Entry 1H8T (X-ray diffraction, 2.90 A resolution); this record covers chains A and C of the 4 polymer chains in the assembly.

[Chain A]
Name: Echovirus 11 coat protein VP1
Organism: Echovirus 11
UniProt: P29813 (POLG_EC11G); residues 1-292 here correspond to UniProt positions 570-861 (UniProt number = residue number + 569)
Amino-acid sequence (292 residues; numbered 1 to 292; the number before each row is that of its first residue):
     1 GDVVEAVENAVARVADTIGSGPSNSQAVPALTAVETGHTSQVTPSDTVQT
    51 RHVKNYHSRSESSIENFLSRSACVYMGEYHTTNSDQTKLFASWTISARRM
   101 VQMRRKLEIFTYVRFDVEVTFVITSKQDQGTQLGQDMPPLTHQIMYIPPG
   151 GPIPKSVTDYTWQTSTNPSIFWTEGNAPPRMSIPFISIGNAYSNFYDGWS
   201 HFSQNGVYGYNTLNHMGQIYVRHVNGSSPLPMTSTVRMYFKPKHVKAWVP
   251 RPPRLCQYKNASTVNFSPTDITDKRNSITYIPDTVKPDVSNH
Unresolved in the structure: 291-292
Differences from the reference sequence: conflict Val48 (Met617 in P29813), Glu78 (Gly648 in P29813), Ser84 (Thr653 in P29813), Thr131 (Ser700 in P29813), Gln132 (Arg701 in P29813), Thr161 (Ala730 in P29813), Ser267 (Thr836 in P29813), Asp270 (Asn839 in P29813), Ile271 (Val840 in P29813), Asn276 (Thr845 in P29813), Thr279 (Asn848 in P29813), Asp283 (Glu852 in P29813), Val289 (Leu858 in P29813), His292 (Tyr861 in P29813)
Ligand contacts: 12-amino-dodecanoic acid (DOA): Ile95, Leu107, Val113, Phe115, Val117, Val119, Tyr146, Met181, Ile183, Ile186, Tyr192, Asn194, Tyr210, Met216, Ile219, Met238, Phe240

[Chain C]
Name: Echovirus 11 coat protein VP3
Organism: Echovirus 11
UniProt: P29813 (POLG_EC11G); residues 2001-2238 here correspond to UniProt positions 332-569 (UniProt number = residue number - 1669)
Amino-acid sequence (238 residues; numbered 2001 to 2238; the number before each row is that of its first residue):
  2001 GLPVINTPGSNQFLTSDDFQSPSAMPQFDVTPELNIPGEVQNLMEIAEVD
  2051 SVVPVNNVAGNLETMDIYRIPVQSGNHQSSQVFGFQVQPGLDGVFKHTLL
  2101 GEILNYYAHWSGSIKLTFVFCGSAMATGKFLLAYAPPGANAPKSRKDAML
  2151 GTHIIWDVGLQSSCVLCIPWISQTHYRLVQQDEYTSAGNVTCWYQTGIVV
  2201 PAGTPTSCSIMCFVSACNDFSVRLLKDTPFIQQAALLQ
Differences from the reference sequence: conflict Ile2005 (Met336 in P29813), Ala2059 (Glu390 in P29813), Asn2061 (Lys392 in P29813), Glu2063 (Asp394 in P29813), Asp2066 (Glu397 in P29813), Ile2067 (Val398 in P29813), Ser2080 (Asp411 in P29813), Gly2093 (Ser424 in P29813), Tyr2107 (Phe438 in P29813), Ser2144 (Asn475 in P29813), Ile2168 (Val499 in P29813), Gln2232 (Glu563 in P29813), Ala2234 (Thr565 in P29813)
Curated features (UniProtKB/Swiss-Prot):
  - region: Leu2236 to Gln2238 (Amphipathic alpha-helix)

[Chain A / chain C interface]
Residue-residue contacts (196):
  Val14(A) - Asn2218(C)
  Val14(A) - Asp2219(C)
  Val14(A) - Phe2220(C)
  Ala15(A) - Asn2218(C)  hydrogen bond (backbone-backbone)
  Ala15(A) - Asp2219(C)
  Ala30(A) - Cys2164(C)
  Ala30(A) - Val2165(C)  hydrogen bond (backbone-backbone)
  Leu31(A) - Gln2161(C)
  Leu31(A) - Ser2163(C)
  Thr32(A) - Ser2162(C)
  Thr32(A) - Ser2163(C)  hydrogen bond (backbone-backbone)
  Val34(A) - Thr2117(C)
  Val34(A) - Ser2163(C)  hydrogen bond (backbone-side chain)
  Val34(A) - Phe2213(C)  hydrophobic
  Glu35(A) - Ser2162(C)  hydrogen bond
  Thr39(A) - Glu2048(C)
  Thr39(A) - Val2049(C)
  Thr39(A) - Asp2050(C)  hydrogen bond (side chain-backbone)
  Thr39(A) - Lys2115(C)
  Thr39(A) - Ser2215(C)
  Ser40(A) - Lys2115(C)  hydrogen bond (backbone-side chain)
  Ser40(A) - Val2165(C)
  Val42(A) - Lys2115(C)
  Val42(A) - Val2165(C)  hydrophobic
  Val42(A) - Cys2167(C)  hydrophobic
  Val42(A) - Cys2217(C)
  Thr43(A) - Cys2167(C)
  Thr43(A) - Asn2218(C)
  Pro44(A) - Ser2113(C)
  Pro44(A) - Cys2167(C)
  Pro44(A) - Pro2169(C)  hydrophobic
  Thr47(A) - Cys2167(C)
  Val48(A) - Thr2152(C)
  His57(A) - Ser2111(C)  hydrogen bond
  His57(A) - His2175(C)  hydrogen bond
  His57(A) - Tyr2176(C)
  His57(A) - Ser2221(C)
  Ser58(A) - Ser2221(C)
  Arg59(A) - Asn2042(C)
  Arg59(A) - Met2044(C)
  Arg59(A) - Glu2048(C)  salt bridge
  Arg59(A) - Cys2217(C)
  Arg59(A) - Asn2218(C)
  Arg59(A) - Phe2220(C)  hydrogen bond (side chain-backbone)
  Glu61(A) - Tyr2107(C)  hydrogen bond (backbone-side chain)
  Glu61(A) - Arg2223(C)
  Glu61(A) - Leu2224(C)  hydrogen bond (side chain-backbone)
  Glu61(A) - Leu2225(C)
  Ser62(A) - Asn2042(C)  hydrogen bond
  Ser62(A) - Leu2043(C)  hydrogen bond (backbone-backbone)
  Ser62(A) - Met2044(C)
  Ser62(A) - Tyr2107(C)
  Ser62(A) - Val2222(C)
  Ser63(A) - Gln2041(C)
  Ser63(A) - Asn2042(C)  hydrogen bond (backbone-side chain)
  Ile64(A) - Val2040(C)
  Ile64(A) - Gln2041(C)  hydrogen bond (backbone-backbone)
  Asn66(A) - Leu2225(C)
  Phe67(A) - Leu2043(C)  hydrophobic
  Phe67(A) - Tyr2106(C)  hydrophobic
  Phe67(A) - Tyr2107(C)
  Arg70(A) - Thr2015(C)
  Arg70(A) - Ser2016(C)
  Arg70(A) - Leu2225(C)
  Ser71(A) - Phe2013(C)
  Ser71(A) - Thr2015(C)  hydrogen bond (backbone-backbone)
  Tyr75(A) - Leu2236(C)  hydrophobic
  Met76(A) - Leu2236(C)
  Arg98(A) - Gln2238(C)
  Arg99(A) - Gln2233(C)
  Arg99(A) - Leu2236(C)
  Arg99(A) - Leu2237(C)
  Arg99(A) - Gln2238(C)  hydrogen bond (backbone-backbone)
  Met100(A) - Gln2233(C)
  Met100(A) - Leu2236(C)  hydrophobic
  Met100(A) - Gln2238(C)
  Val101(A) - Ile2231(C)  hydrophobic
  Val101(A) - Gln2232(C)
  Val101(A) - Gln2233(C)  hydrogen bond (backbone-side chain)
  Val101(A) - Gln2238(C)  hydrogen bond (backbone-side chain)
  Gln102(A) - Asp2227(C)
  Arg104(A) - Gln2238(C)
  Arg105(A) - Glu2102(C)  salt bridge
  Arg105(A) - Tyr2106(C)  hydrogen bond
  Arg105(A) - Thr2228(C)  hydrogen bond
  Arg105(A) - Ile2231(C)
  Lys106(A) - Tyr2106(C)
  Phe110(A) - Leu2043(C)  hydrophobic
  Arg114(A) - Val2030(C)
  Arg114(A) - Thr2031(C)  hydrogen bond (side chain-backbone)
  Arg114(A) - Pro2032(C)
  Arg114(A) - Glu2033(C)  salt bridge
  Glu118(A) - Asp2017(C)
  Glu118(A) - Phe2019(C)
  Glu118(A) - Ser2021(C)
  Thr120(A) - Phe2013(C)
  Val122(A) - Phe2013(C)  hydrophobic
  Pro168(A) - Ala2024(C)
  Ala177(A) - Asn2011(C)
  Pro178(A) - Asn2011(C)
  Pro178(A) - Phe2013(C)  hydrophobic
  Arg180(A) - Phe2013(C)
  Arg180(A) - Asp2017(C)  salt bridge
  Arg180(A) - Phe2019(C)
  Met181(A) - Pro2022(C)
  Met181(A) - Ala2024(C)  hydrophobic
  Ser182(A) - Ser2021(C)  hydrogen bond
  Ser182(A) - Pro2022(C)  hydrogen bond (backbone-backbone)
  Ser182(A) - Ser2023(C)
  Ser182(A) - Ala2024(C)  hydrogen bond (backbone-backbone)
  Pro184(A) - Met2025(C)
  Pro184(A) - Phe2028(C)  hydrophobic
  Phe185(A) - Phe2028(C)
  Phe185(A) - Val2030(C)
  Ile186(A) - Met2025(C)  hydrophobic
  Ile186(A) - Phe2028(C)  hydrophobic
  Ser187(A) - Thr2031(C)
  Gly189(A) - Thr2031(C)  hydrogen bond (backbone-side chain)
  Asn190(A) - Thr2031(C)
  Asn190(A) - Pro2032(C)  hydrogen bond (side chain-backbone)
  Asn190(A) - Leu2034(C)
  Tyr239(A) - Phe2013(C)  hydrophobic
  Lys241(A) - Asp2017(C)  salt bridge
  Lys241(A) - Asp2018(C)
  Lys243(A) - Phe2019(C)
  Lys243(A) - Ser2021(C)  hydrogen bond
  Lys246(A) - Glu2033(C)  salt bridge
  Lys246(A) - Glu2039(C)  salt bridge
  Ala247(A) - Glu2039(C)
  Ala247(A) - Val2040(C)  hydrogen bond (backbone-backbone)
  Trp248(A) - Ile2036(C)  hydrogen bond (side chain-backbone)
  Trp248(A) - Pro2037(C)
  Trp248(A) - Gly2038(C)
  Trp248(A) - Glu2039(C)
  Val249(A) - Pro2037(C)
  Val249(A) - Gly2038(C)  hydrogen bond (backbone-backbone)
  Pro250(A) - Val2040(C)
  Pro250(A) - Ile2046(C)  hydrophobic
  Pro253(A) - Glu2102(C)
  Leu255(A) - His2097(C)
  Gln257(A) - Phe2230(C)  hydrogen bond (side chain-backbone)
  Gln257(A) - Ile2231(C)
  Gln257(A) - Gln2232(C)  hydrogen bond (side chain-backbone)
  Tyr258(A) - Gln2238(C)
  Lys259(A) - Gln2238(C)
  Asn260(A) - Leu2237(C)
  Asn260(A) - Gln2238(C)
  Ala261(A) - Leu2237(C)  hydrogen bond (backbone-backbone)
  Ala261(A) - Gln2238(C)
  Pro268(A) - Glu2063(C)
  Thr269(A) - Glu2063(C)
  Asp270(A) - Leu2062(C)
  Asp270(A) - Glu2063(C)  hydrogen bond (backbone-side chain)
  Ile271(A) - Pro2054(C)  hydrophobic
  Ile271(A) - Leu2062(C)  hydrogen bond (backbone-backbone)
  Ile271(A) - Ile2067(C)  hydrophobic
  Ile271(A) - Tyr2068(C)
  Ile271(A) - His2097(C)
  Thr272(A) - Pro2054(C)
  Thr272(A) - Asn2057(C)
  Thr272(A) - Leu2062(C)
  Thr272(A) - Ile2067(C)
  Thr272(A) - Gly2093(C)  hydrogen bond (side chain-backbone)
  Thr272(A) - His2097(C)
  Asp273(A) - Asn2057(C)
  Asp273(A) - Lys2096(C)  salt bridge
  Lys274(A) - Asn2057(C)
  Lys274(A) - Ala2059(C)
  Lys274(A) - Leu2062(C)
  Arg275(A) - Val2055(C)  hydrogen bond (side chain-backbone)
  Arg275(A) - Asn2057(C)  hydrogen bond (backbone-backbone)
  Arg275(A) - Val2058(C)
  Arg275(A) - Gly2084(C)  hydrogen bond (side chain-backbone)
  Arg275(A) - Val2094(C)
  Asn276(A) - Val2058(C)
  Ser277(A) - Val2058(C)
  Ile278(A) - Val2055(C)
  Ile278(A) - Asn2056(C)
  Ile278(A) - Val2082(C)
  Ile278(A) - Phe2083(C)
  Ile278(A) - Gly2084(C)  hydrogen bond (backbone-backbone)
  Thr279(A) - Gln2081(C)
  Thr279(A) - Phe2083(C)
  Thr279(A) - Gly2084(C)
  Ile281(A) - Gly2084(C)
  Ile281(A) - Phe2085(C)
  Ile281(A) - Gln2086(C)
  Ile281(A) - Ala2141(C)  hydrophobic
  Ile281(A) - Asn2189(C)
  Pro282(A) - Gln2086(C)
  Asp283(A) - Asn2140(C)
  Asp283(A) - Lys2143(C)  salt bridge
  Thr284(A) - Asn2140(C)  hydrogen bond (backbone-side chain)
  Thr284(A) - Glu2183(C)  hydrogen bond
  Val285(A) - Gly2138(C)
  Val285(A) - Asn2140(C)  hydrogen bond (backbone-side chain)
Also at the interface, not in a pair above, chain A (95 interface residues in all): Thr17, Ala33, Gln41, Asn55, Ile109, Tyr112, Ile183, Ile188, Ala191, Pro252, Tyr280
Also at the interface, not in a pair above, chain C (102 interface residues in all): Ile2070, Pro2071, Leu2099, Val2119, Ala2139, Trp2156, Val2190, Thr2191

[In short]
95 residues of chain A and 102 residues of chain C are in contact; the contacts include 45 hydrogen bonds and
9 salt bridges. Among the polar pairs are Arg59(A)-Glu2048(C), Arg105(A)-Glu2102(C) and Arg114(A)-Glu2033(C).
Ligands of chain A: 12-amino-dodecanoic acid.
Chain A is Echovirus 11 coat protein VP1 and chain C is Echovirus 11 coat protein VP3, both from Echovirus 11;
the structure, Echovirus 11, was determined by X-ray diffraction.
